PDB entry 8ZOL | electron microscopy, 2.55 A resolution | chains A and B of the 9 polymer chains in the assembly

== Chain A ==
Molecule: 61-nt RNA strand
Sequence (61 nucleotides; row label = number of the first residue in the row; numbers below 1 keep their minus sign (G-7 is residue -7)):
    -7 GUGAACCGGA UUGCCGUCAG GAAAUUAGGU GCGCUUAGCA GUAUUCCCCA CGCAUGUGGG
    53 G
Not modelled in the structure: 46, 53

== Chain B ==
Name: CRISPR system Cascade subunit CasD
Source organism: Candidatus Cloacimonetes bacterium ADurb.Bin088
UniProtKB: A0A1V6F8C5 (A0A1V6F8C5_9BACT); residues 1-388 here = UniProt positions 1-388
Amino-acid sequence (388 residues; numbered 1 to 388; the number before each row is that of its first residue):
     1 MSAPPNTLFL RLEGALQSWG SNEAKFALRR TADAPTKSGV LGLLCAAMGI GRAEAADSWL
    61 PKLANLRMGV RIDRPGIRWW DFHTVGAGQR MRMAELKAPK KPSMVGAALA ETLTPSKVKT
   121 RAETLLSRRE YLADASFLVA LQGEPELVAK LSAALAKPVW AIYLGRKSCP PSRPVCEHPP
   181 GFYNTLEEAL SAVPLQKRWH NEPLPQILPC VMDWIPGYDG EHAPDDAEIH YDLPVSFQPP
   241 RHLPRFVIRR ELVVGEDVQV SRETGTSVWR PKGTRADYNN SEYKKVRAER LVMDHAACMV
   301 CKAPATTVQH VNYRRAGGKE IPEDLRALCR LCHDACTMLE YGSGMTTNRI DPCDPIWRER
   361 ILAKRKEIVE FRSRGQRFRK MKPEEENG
Not modelled in the structure: 1-4, 92-123, 238-239, 244-388
From the paper describing this entry:
  - catalytic residues: Asp324 (by similarity / conservation)
  - mutagenesis - C298A/C301A/C329A/C332A, H310A, D324A: abolished catalytic activity
  - mutagenesis - H333A: unchanged catalytic activity
  - mutagenesis - E289A: abolished binding to target DNA
  - mutagenesis - R275A/D277A/Y278A, M338A/V369A/F371A: decreased catalytic activity

== Interface between chain A and chain B ==
Contacting residue pairs - 40 pairs, chain A then chain B:
  G-7(A) - Gly42(B)  sugar contact
  G-7(A) - Cys45(B)  hydrogen bond to the phosphate
  G-7(A) - Ala46(B)  sugar contact
  G-7(A) - Ile50(B)  phosphate contact
  G-7(A) - Arg52(B)  base contact
  G-7(A) - Trp160(B)  stacking on the base
  G-7(A) - Tyr163(B)  hydrogen bond to the sugar
  U-6(A) - Gly39(B)  phosphate contact
  U-6(A) - Gly42(B)  sugar contact
  U-6(A) - Leu43(B)  base contact
  U-6(A) - Arg52(B)  salt bridge to the phosphate
  U-6(A) - Ala161(B)  base contact
  U-6(A) - Ile162(B)  base contact
  U-6(A) - Tyr163(B)  hydrogen bond to the base
  U-6(A) - Gly165(B)  hydrogen bond to the sugar
  U-6(A) - Phe237(B)  sugar contact
  G-5(A) - Gly20(B)  hydrogen bond to the base
  G-5(A) - Ser21(B)  base contact
  G-5(A) - Ala24(B)  sugar contact
  G-5(A) - Arg29(B)  phosphate contact
  G-5(A) - Thr36(B)  phosphate contact
  G-5(A) - Ser38(B)  hydrogen bond to the phosphate
  G-5(A) - Gly39(B)  hydrogen bond to the phosphate
  G-5(A) - Tyr231(B)  hydrogen bond to the base
  G-5(A) - His242(B)  hydrogen bond to the base
  A-4(A) - Arg29(B)  salt bridge to the phosphate
  A-4(A) - Gly165(B)  sugar contact
  A-4(A) - Arg166(B)  salt bridge to the phosphate
  A-3(A) - Lys167(B)  phosphate contact
  C-2(A) - Lys167(B)  phosphate contact
  C-1(A) - His83(B)  hydrogen bond to the base
  C-1(A) - Thr84(B)  phosphate contact
  C-1(A) - Val85(B)  base contact
  C-1(A) - Arg129(B)  hydrogen bond to the base
  G0(A) - Thr84(B)  sugar contact
  G0(A) - Gly86(B)  hydrogen bond to the phosphate
  G0(A) - Ala87(B)  hydrogen bond to the phosphate
  G0(A) - Gln89(B)  phosphate contact
  G1(A) - Phe82(B)  phosphate contact
  G1(A) - Thr84(B)  hydrogen bond to the phosphate
Also at the interface, not in a pair above, chain B (37 interface residues in all): Ser18, Trp19, Asn22, Gly51, Thr124, Leu164

== In short ==
9 residues of chain A face 37 of chain B across their interface; the contacts include 14 hydrogen bonds, 3
salt bridges and 1 aromatic stacking contact. Polar pairs include U-6(A)-Tyr163(B), G-5(A)-Gly20(B) and
G-5(A)-Tyr231(B). The paper reports the catalytic residue Asp324(B); C298A/C301A/C329A/C332A, H310A and D324A
of chain B abolish catalytic activity; 7 substitutions were tested in all.
Here chain A is a 61-nt RNA strand and chain B is CRISPR system Cascade subunit CasD (Candidatus Cloacimonetes
bacterium ADurb.Bin088). Entry 8ZOL (Cryo-EM strcuture of Cas5-HNH Cascade,Conf3) was determined by electron
microscopy together with 8ZM3, 8ZP9, 9JXS and 8ZP7 from the same study.
